3B61 - chains A and B; structure by X-ray diffraction, 4.50 A resolution (low resolution: residue-level contacts below are approximate; hydrogen-bond / salt-bridge calls are withheld).

Chain A (and B):
Name: Multidrug transporter emrE
Source organism: Escherichia coli K12
Notes: chain B of this document is another copy of the same molecule, construct and numbering; everything in this record applies to it too
UniProtKB: P23895 (EMRE_ECOLI); numbering as in UniProt (aligned over 1-110)
Amino-acid sequence (110 residues; row label = number of the first residue in the row):
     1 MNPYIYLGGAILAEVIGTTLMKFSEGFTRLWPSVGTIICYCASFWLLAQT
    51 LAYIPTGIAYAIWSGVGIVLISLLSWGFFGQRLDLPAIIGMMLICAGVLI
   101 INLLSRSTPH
Unresolved in the structure: 1-3
Curated features (UniProtKB/Swiss-Prot):
  - site: Tyr-4 (Required for proper coupling between the substrate transport and the proton gradient), Glu-14 (Essential for translocation and for substrate and proton binding), Tyr-40 (Involved in substrate binding), Tyr-60 (Involved in substrate binding), Trp-63 (Involved in substrate binding), His-110 (Important for activity)
  - mutagenesis: Tyr-4 (Y4C: Still binds substrate. No transport activity in the presence of a proton gradient, but still transports substrate in the absence of a proton gradient. Resistance to toxicants is abolished ...), Tyr-6 (Y6C/F/L: No effect on resistance to toxicants), Leu-7 (L7C: No substrate binding. Resistance to toxicants is abolished), Ala-10 (A10C: Still binds substrate, with lower affinity. Resistance to toxicants is abolished), Ile-11 (I11C: Still binds substrate, with lower affinity. Resistance to toxicants is abolished), Glu-14 (E14C: No substrate binding. No transport activity. Resistance to toxicants is abolished; E14D: Still binds substrate ...), Gly-17 (G17C: No substrate binding. Resistance to toxicants is abolished), Thr-18 (T18C: Still binds substrate, with lower affinity. Resistance to toxicants is abolished), Tyr-40 (Y40C/F/L/M/S/T/V: Modifies substrate specificity), Tyr-53 (Y53C: No effect on resistance to toxicants), Tyr-60 (Y60C/F: Still binds substrate, with lower affinity. Resistance to toxicants is abolished), Trp-63 (W63C/Y: No transport activity. Resistance to toxicants is abolished; W63F: Still binds substrate, with two-fold reduction in substrate affinity. Resistance to toxicants is abolished), 1 further mutagenesis entry in UniProt

Chain A / chain B interface:
Chains A and B do not touch in the deposited assembly.

In short:
No residue of chain A is in contact with chain B. From UniProt: 13 mutagenesis sites on chain A.
Both chains are Multidrug transporter emrE (Escherichia coli K12). Entry 3B61 (EmrE multidrug transporter, apo
crystal form) was determined by X-ray diffraction (same publication as 3B5D and 3B62).
